Entry 8COA (electron microscopy, 4.50 A resolution (low resolution: residue-level contacts below are approximate; hydrogen-bond / salt-bridge calls are withheld)); this record covers chains H and P of the 29 polymer chains in the assembly.

# Chain H (and P)
Protein: Outer capsid glycoprotein VP7
Organism: Rotavirus A
Notes: chain P of this document is another copy of the same molecule, construct and numbering; everything in this record applies to it too
UniProt: A0A1Q2TSM6 (A0A1Q2TSM6_9VIRU); residue numbers follow UniProt; this construct covers 1-326
Sequence (326 residues; row label = number of the first residue in the row):
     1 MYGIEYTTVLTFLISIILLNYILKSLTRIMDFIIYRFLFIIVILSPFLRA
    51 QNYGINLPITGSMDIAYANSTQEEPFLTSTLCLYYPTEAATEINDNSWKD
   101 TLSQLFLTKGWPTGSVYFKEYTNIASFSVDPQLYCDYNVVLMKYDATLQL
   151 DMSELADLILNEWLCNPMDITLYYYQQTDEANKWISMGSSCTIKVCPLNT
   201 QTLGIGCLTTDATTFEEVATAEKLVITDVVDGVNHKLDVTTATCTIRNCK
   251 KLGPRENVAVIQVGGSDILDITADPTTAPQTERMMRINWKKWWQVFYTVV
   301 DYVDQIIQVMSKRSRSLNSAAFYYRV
Not modelled in the structure: 1-57, 64-78, 315-326
Disulfide bonds: C82-C135, C165-C249, C191-C244, C196-C207

# Interface between chain H and chain P
Residue-residue contacts (31):
  I59(H) - P58(P)
  T80(H) - N166(P)
  K99(H) - D169(P)
  G114(H) - Y173(P)
  Y117(H) - P167(P)
  Y117(H) - M168(P)
  Y117(H) - D169(P)
  Y117(H) - Y175(P)
  K119(H) - P167(P)
  Q132(H) - R247(P)
  Y134(H) - C165(P)
  Y134(H) - P167(P)
  Y134(H) - R247(P)
  D136(H) - N166(P)
  C165(H) - Y134(P)
  N166(H) - T80(P)
  N166(H) - Y134(P)
  P167(H) - C82(P)
  P167(H) - Y117(P)
  P167(H) - Y134(P)
  P167(H) - C135(P)
  M168(H) - Y117(P)
  D169(H) - Y117(P)
  L172(H) - K99(P)
  L172(H) - D100(P)
  Y173(H) - G114(P)
  Y173(H) - V116(P)
  Y175(H) - Y117(P)
  R247(H) - Y134(P)
  R313(H) - L164(P)
  R313(H) - N166(P)
Also at the interface, not in a pair above, chain H (27 interface residues in all): P58, C82, D100, T113, D130, C135, L164, L252
Also at the interface, not in a pair above, chain P (27 interface residues in all): I59, S103, D130, D136, T171, L172, R313, S314

# In short
Chain H and chain P each contribute 27 residues to their interface.
Both chains are Outer capsid glycoprotein VP7 (Rotavirus A). Entry 8COA (in situ Subtomogram average of
Immature Rotavirus TLP spike) was determined by electron microscopy together with 8CO6 and 8BP8 from the same
study.
